Entry 9CV0 (electron microscopy, 2.84 A resolution); this record covers chains C and D of the 60 polymer chains in the assembly.

[Chain C (and D)]
Molecule: VP1
Notes: chain D of this document is another copy of the same molecule, construct and numbering; everything in this record applies to it too
Reference sequence: A0A097PIM0 (A0A097PIM0_9VIRU); residues -137 to 569 here correspond to UniProt positions 1-707 (UniProt number = residue number + 138)
Amino-acid sequence (707 residues; row label = number of the first residue in the row; numbers below 1 keep their minus sign (Met-137 is residue -137)):
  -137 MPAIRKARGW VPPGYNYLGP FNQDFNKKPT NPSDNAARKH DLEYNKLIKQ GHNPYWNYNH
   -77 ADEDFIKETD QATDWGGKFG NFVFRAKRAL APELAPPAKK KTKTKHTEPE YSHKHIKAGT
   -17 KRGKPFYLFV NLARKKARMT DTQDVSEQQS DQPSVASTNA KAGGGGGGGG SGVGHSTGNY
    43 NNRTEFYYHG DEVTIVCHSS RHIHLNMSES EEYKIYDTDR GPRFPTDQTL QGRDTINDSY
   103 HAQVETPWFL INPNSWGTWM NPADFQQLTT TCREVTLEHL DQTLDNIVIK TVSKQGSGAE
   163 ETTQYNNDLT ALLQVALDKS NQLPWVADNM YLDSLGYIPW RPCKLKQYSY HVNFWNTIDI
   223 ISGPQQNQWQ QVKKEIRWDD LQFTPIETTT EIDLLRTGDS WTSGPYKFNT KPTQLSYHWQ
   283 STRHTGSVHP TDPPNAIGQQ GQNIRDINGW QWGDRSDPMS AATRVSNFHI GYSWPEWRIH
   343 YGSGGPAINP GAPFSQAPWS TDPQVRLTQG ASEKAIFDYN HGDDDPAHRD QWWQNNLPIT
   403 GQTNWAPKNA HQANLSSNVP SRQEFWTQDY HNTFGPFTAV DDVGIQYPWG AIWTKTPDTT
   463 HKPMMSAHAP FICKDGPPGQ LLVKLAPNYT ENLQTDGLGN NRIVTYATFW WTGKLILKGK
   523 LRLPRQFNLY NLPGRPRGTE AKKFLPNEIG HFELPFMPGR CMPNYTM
Disordered / not traced: -137 to 32
Sequence notes: conflict Val35 (Ile173 in A0A097PIM0)

[How chain C and chain D interact]
Contacting residue pairs (98; chain C residue first):
  Ser33(C) with His37(D), hydrogen bond (backbone-side chain)
  Gly34(C) with His37(D)
  Glu73(C) with Trp202(D)
  Glu74(C) with Arg203(D), salt bridge; Tyr381(D), hydrogen bond; Ile551(D); Gly552(D)
  Tyr75(C) with Trp202(D); Pro548(D); Gly552(D)
  Lys76(C) with Asn549(D); Glu550(D)
  Ile77(C) with Pro548(D); Asn549(D), hydrogen bond (backbone-backbone); Glu550(D)
  Tyr78(C) with Glu550(D)
  Lys156(C) with Thr164(D)
  Gln157(C) with Gln157(D), hydrogen bond
  Gly158(C) with Glu162(D)
  Ser159(C) with Glu162(D), hydrogen bond
  Asn168(C) with Gln166(D)
  Asp170(C) with Lys152(D), salt bridge; Asn169(D), hydrogen bond
  Leu171(C) with Val35(D); Asn169(D)
  Thr172(C) with Val150(D); Asn169(D), hydrogen bond; Leu171(D); Thr259(D)
  Leu174(C) with Ser38(D); Asn148(D); Trp512(D)
  Gln176(C) with Trp512(D)
  Trp240(C) with Ala543(D); Lys544(D); Leu547(D); Pro548(D)
  Asp241(C) with Ala543(D)
  Leu243(C) with Leu547(D), hydrophobic
  Phe245(C) with Trp202(D), hydrophobic; Leu547(D), hydrophobic; Pro548(D), hydrophobic
  Pro247(C) with Trp202(D), hydrophobic
  Glu249(C) with Tyr42(D); Asn44(D); Trp202(D)
  Thr250(C) with Arg45(D); Asn123(D); Pro201(D)
  Thr251(C) with Arg45(D), hydrogen bond (backbone-side chain)
  Glu253(C) with Tyr42(D); Asn43(D), hydrogen bond; Arg45(D)
  Ile254(C) with Asn41(D); Tyr42(D), hydrogen bond (backbone-backbone)
  Asp255(C) with Asn41(D)
  Leu256(C) with Ser38(D), hydrogen bond (backbone-side chain); Gly40(D); Asn41(D), hydrogen bond (backbone-side chain); Tyr42(D), hydrophobic; Asn148(D); Trp512(D)
  Arg258(C) with Gly34(D); Val35(D), hydrogen bond (side chain-backbone); Gly36(D); His37(D), hydrogen bond (side chain-backbone); Ser38(D); Asn148(D); Ile149(D); Thr259(D)
  Thr259(C) with Gly36(D)
  Gly260(C) with Gly36(D), hydrogen bond (backbone-backbone); His37(D), hydrogen bond (backbone-side chain)
  Asp261(C) with Gly36(D); His37(D); Ser38(D), hydrogen bond (side chain-backbone)
  Pro489(C) with His64(D)
  Asn490(C) with Lys152(D)
  Tyr491(C) with His64(D); Pro204(D); Tyr508(D), hydrogen bond (backbone-side chain)
  Thr492(C) with His66(D); Tyr167(D); Tyr508(D)
  Glu493(C) with His66(D), hydrogen bond (backbone-side chain); Asn68(D), hydrogen bond (backbone-side chain); Val154(D); Lys156(D), salt bridge; Tyr167(D); Tyr508(D)
  Leu495(C) with His66(D); Pro204(D), hydrophobic; Lys206(D)
  Thr497(C) with Tyr381(D)
  Asp498(C) with Pro388(D); Ala389(D), hydrogen bond (side chain-backbone)
  Ile505(C) with Tyr167(D), hydrophobic; Tyr508(D)
Also at the interface, not in a pair above, chain C (51 interface residues in all): Val35, Asp79, Ser155, Gln184, Thr252, Leu257, Ala488, Asn494
Also at the interface, not in a pair above, chain D (50 interface residues in all): Thr165, Val506, His553

[Overview]
51 residues of chain C face 50 of chain D across their interface; the contacts include 21 hydrogen bonds and 3
salt bridges. Among the polar pairs are Glu74(C)-Arg203(D), Asp170(C)-Lys152(D) and Glu493(C)-Lys156(D).
Both chains are VP1. Entry 9CV0 (Bufavirus 1 at pH 7.4) was determined by electron microscopy (same
publication as 9CUZ, 9CV9 and 9CWS).
